6TZ4 - chains R and Y of the 72 polymer chains in the assembly; structure by electron microscopy, 3.20 A resolution.

[Chain R (and Y)]
Molecule: IST1 homolog
From: Homo sapiens
Notes: fragment: N-terminal domain; chain Y of this document is another copy of the same molecule, construct and numbering; everything in this record applies to it too
UniProt: P53990 (IST1_HUMAN); residue numbers follow UniProt; this construct covers 1-189
Amino-acid sequence (189 residues; numbered 1 to 189; the number before each row is that of its first residue):
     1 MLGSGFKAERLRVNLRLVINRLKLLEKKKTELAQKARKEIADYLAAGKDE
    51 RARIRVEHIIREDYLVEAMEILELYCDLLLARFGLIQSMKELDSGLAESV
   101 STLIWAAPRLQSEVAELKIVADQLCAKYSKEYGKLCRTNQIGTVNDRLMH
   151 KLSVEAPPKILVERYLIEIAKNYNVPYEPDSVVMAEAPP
Unresolved in the structure: 1-5, 187-189
UniProt features mapped onto this chain:
  - modified residue: Ser4 (Phosphoserine), Tyr43 (Phosphotyrosine)

[Interface between chain R and chain Y]
Residue-residue contacts - 20 pairs, chain R then chain Y:
  Glu39(R) - Lys23(Y)  salt bridge
  Tyr43(R) - Lys23(Y)  hydrogen bond
  Glu50(R) - Leu74(Y)
  Arg51(R) - Ile19(Y)
  Arg51(R) - Lys23(Y)
  Arg51(R) - Glu73(Y)  salt bridge
  Arg51(R) - Leu74(Y)
  Arg51(R) - Asp77(Y)  salt bridge
  Ile54(R) - Asp77(Y)
  Ile54(R) - Leu78(Y)
  Ile54(R) - Ala81(Y)  hydrophobic
  Arg55(R) - Asp77(Y)  salt bridge
  Glu57(R) - Arg82(Y)  salt bridge
  His58(R) - Asp77(Y)  salt bridge
  His58(R) - Leu80(Y)
  His58(R) - Ala81(Y)  hydrogen bond (side chain-backbone)
  Arg61(R) - Ala81(Y)
  Val154(R) - Gly84(Y)
  Val154(R) - Leu85(Y)
  Ala156(R) - Arg82(Y)

[Summary]
Chain R and chain Y each contribute 11 residues to their interface; the contacts include 2 hydrogen bonds and
6 salt bridges. Among the polar pairs are Glu39(R)-Lys23(Y), Arg51(R)-Glu73(Y) and Arg51(R)-Asp77(Y).
Chain R and chain Y are both IST1 homolog (Homo sapiens); the structure, CryoEM reconstruction of
membrane-bound ESCRT-III filament composed of CHMP1B+IST1 (right-handed), was determined by electron
microscopy (same publication as 6TZ5, 6TZ9 and 6TZA).
